Entry 3W98 (X-ray diffraction, 3.42 A resolution); this record covers chains C and J of the 10 polymer chains in the assembly.

[Chain C]
Protein: Histone H2A type 1-B/E
From: Homo sapiens
UniProt: P04908 (H2A1B_HUMAN); residues 0-129 here correspond to UniProt positions 1-130 (UniProt number = residue number + 1)
Amino-acid sequence (133 residues; each row starts with the number of its first residue; numbers below 1 keep their minus sign (Gly-3 is residue -3)):
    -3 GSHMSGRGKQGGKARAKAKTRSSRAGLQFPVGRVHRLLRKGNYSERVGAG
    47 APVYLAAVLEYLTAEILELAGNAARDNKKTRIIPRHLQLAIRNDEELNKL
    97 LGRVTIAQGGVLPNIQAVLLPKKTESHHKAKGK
Unresolved in the structure: -3 to 12, 119-129
Sequence notes: expression tag (-3 to -1)
UniProt features mapped onto this chain:
  - modified residue: Ser1 (N-acetylserine), Arg3 (Citrulline), Lys5 (N6-(2-hydroxyisobutyryl)lysine), Lys9 (N6-(2-hydroxyisobutyryl)lysine), Lys13 (N6-(beta-hydroxybutyryl)lysine), Lys36 (N6-(2-hydroxyisobutyryl)lysine), Lys74 (N6-(2-hydroxyisobutyryl)lysine), Lys75 (N6-(2-hydroxyisobutyryl)lysine), Lys95 (N6-(2-hydroxyisobutyryl)lysine), Gln104 (N5-methylglutamine), Lys118 (N6-(2-hydroxyisobutyryl)lysine), Lys119 (N6-crotonyllysine), Thr120 (Phosphothreonine), Lys125 (N6-crotonyllysine)
  - cross-link (Glycyl lysine isopeptide (Lys-Gly)): Lys13 (interchain with G-Cter in ubiquitin), Lys15 (interchain with G-Cter in ubiquitin), Lys119 (interchain with G-Cter in ubiquitin)

[Chain J]
Molecule: 146-nt DNA strand
Sequence (146 nucleotides; each row starts with the number of its first residue):
   147 ATCAATATCCACCTGCAGATTCTACCAAAAGTGTATTTGGAAACTGCTCC
   197 ATCAAAAGGCATGTTCAGCTGAATTCAGCTGAACATGCCTTTTGATGGAG
   247 CAGTTTCCAAATACACTTTTGGTAGAATCTGCAGGTGGATATTGAT

[How chain C and chain J interact]
Contacting residue pairs (15):
  Ala14(C) - DT266(J)  phosphate contact
  Thr16(C) - DG267(J)  phosphate contact
  Arg29(C) - DG268(J)  hydrogen bond to the phosphate
  Arg29(C) - DT269(J)  salt bridge to the phosphate
  Arg42(C) - DT258(J)  hydrogen bond to the sugar
  Arg42(C) - DA259(J)  sugar contact
  Val43(C) - DT258(J)  phosphate contact
  Val43(C) - DA259(J)  hydrogen bond to the phosphate
  Gly44(C) - DT258(J)  phosphate contact
  Ala45(C) - DT258(J)  hydrogen bond to the phosphate
  Lys75(C) - DC278(J)  phosphate contact
  Thr76(C) - DG277(J)  hydrogen bond to the phosphate
  Thr76(C) - DC278(J)  hydrogen bond to the phosphate
  Arg77(C) - DG277(J)  hydrogen bond to the sugar
  Arg77(C) - DC278(J)  hydrogen bond to the phosphate
Also at the interface, not in a pair above, chain C (13 interface residues in all): Lys13, Glu41, Lys74
Also at the interface, not in a pair above, chain J (10 interface residues in all): DT265, DA279

[In short]
Chain C and chain J form an interface of 13 and 10 residues respectively; the contacts include 8 hydrogen
bonds and 1 salt bridge. Polar contacts include Arg42(C)-DT258(J), Arg77(C)-DG277(J) and Arg29(C)-DG268(J).
Chain C is Histone H2A type 1-B/E (Homo sapiens) and chain J is a 146-nt DNA strand; the structure, Crystal
Structure of Human Nucleosome Core Particle lacking H3.1 N-terminal region, was determined by X-ray
diffraction, deposited together with 3W97 and 3W99.
